PDB entry 7FNA | X-ray diffraction, 1.69 A resolution | chains A and B

# Chain A
Molecule: Pre-mRNA-splicing factor 8
Source organism: Saccharomyces cerevisiae S288C
Reference sequence: P33334 (PRP8_YEAST); residue numbers follow UniProt; this construct covers 1836-2090
Amino-acid sequence (258 residues; each row starts with the number of its first residue):
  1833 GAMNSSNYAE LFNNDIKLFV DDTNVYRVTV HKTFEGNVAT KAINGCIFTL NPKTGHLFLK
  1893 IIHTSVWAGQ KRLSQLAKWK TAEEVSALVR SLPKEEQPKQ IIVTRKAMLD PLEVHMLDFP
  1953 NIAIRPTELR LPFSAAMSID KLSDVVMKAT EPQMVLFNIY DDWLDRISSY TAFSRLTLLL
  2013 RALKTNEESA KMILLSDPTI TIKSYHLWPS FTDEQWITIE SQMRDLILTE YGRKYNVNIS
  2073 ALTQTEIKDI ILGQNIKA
Not modelled in the structure: 2070-2090
Sequence notes: expression tag (1833-1835)
UniProt features mapped onto this chain:
  - mutagenesis: Asp1853 (D1853A: Alters protein folding. Severely impaired growth. Strongly reduced growth at 35 degrees Celsius; when associated with A-1854; D1853N: Reduced growth at 30 degrees Celsius ...), Asp1854 (D1854A: Reduced growth at 30 degrees Celsius. Strongly reduced growth at 16 degrees Celsius. Strongly reduced growth at 35 degrees Celsius; when associated with A-1853 ...), Thr1855 (T1855A: Reduced growth at 30 degrees Celsius. Strongly reduced growth at 16 degrees Celsius), Thr1936 (T1936A: Reduced growth at 30 degrees Celsius. Strongly reduced growth at 16 degrees Celsius), Arg1937 (R1937K: Severely impaired growth. Reduced growth at 30 degrees Celsius. Strongly reduced growth at 16 degrees Celsius)

# Chain B
Molecule: A1 cistron-splicing factor AAR2
Source organism: Saccharomyces cerevisiae S288C
Reference sequence: P32357 (AAR2_YEAST); aligned to UniProt positions 1-317 over residues 1-317
Amino-acid sequence (308 residues; each row starts with the number of its first residue; note: 13 numbers in that range are skipped by the numbering (no residue carries them; nothing is unmodelled there); numbers below 1 keep their minus sign (Gly-3 is residue -3)):
    -3 GAMAMNTVPF TSAPIEVTIG IDQYSFNVKE NQPFHGIKDI PIGHVHVIHF QHADNSSMRY
    57 GYWFDCRMGN FYIQYDPKDG LYKMMEERDG AKFENIVHNF KERQMMVSYP KIDEDDTWYN
   117 LTEFVQMDKI RKIVRKDENQ FSYVDSSMTT VQENEL
   166 SSSSSDPAHS LNYTVINFKS REAIRPGHEM EDFLDKSYYL NTVMLQGIFK NSSNYFGELQ
   226 FAFLNAMFFG NYGSSLQWHA MIELICSSAT VPKHMLDKLD EILYYQIKTL PEQYSDILLN
   286 ERVWNICLYS SFQKNSLHNT EKIMENKYPE LL
Not modelled in the structure: -3 to 0, 166-169
Sequence notes: expression tag (-3 to 0); conflict Ser166 (Leu153 in P32357), Ser167 (Lys154 in P32357), Ser170 (Asp in P32357)
Ligand contacts: VZ3 (3-bromo-4-methoxy-N-methylbenzene-1-sulfonamide): Pro5, Phe6, Thr7, Tyr68, Gln70, Glu83, Lys88, Phe89, Ile92, Phe96
UniProt features mapped onto this chain:
  - region: Leu261 to Ile282 (Leucine-zipper)
  - modified residue: Ser253 (Phosphoserine), Thr274 (Phosphothreonine)

# Interface between chain A and chain B
Pairs across the interface (18; chain A residue first):
  Gln1907(A) - Met195(B)
  Gln1907(A) - Leu199(B)
  Leu1908(A) - Met195(B)  hydrophobic
  Trp1911(A) - Glu194(B)
  Trp1911(A) - Met195(B)  hydrophobic
  Trp1911(A) - Phe198(B)  hydrophobic
  Asp1942(A) - Lys184(B)  salt bridge
  Asp1942(A) - Phe198(B)
  Glu1945(A) - Lys184(B)  salt bridge
  Val1946(A) - Ile189(B)  hydrophobic
  Val1946(A) - Glu194(B)
  Val1946(A) - Phe198(B)  hydrophobic
  His1947(A) - Glu194(B)  salt bridge
  Leu1949(A) - Lys184(B)
  Leu1949(A) - Ser185(B)
  Leu1949(A) - Arg186(B)
  Leu1949(A) - Ile189(B)  hydrophobic
  Asp1950(A) - Arg186(B)  salt bridge

# Overview
9 residues of chain A and 8 residues of chain B are in contact, with 4 salt bridges. Among the polar pairs are
Asp1942(A)-Lys184(B), Glu1945(A)-Lys184(B) and His1947(A)-Glu194(B). Ligands of chain B: compound VZ3. UniProt
lists 5 mutagenesis sites on chain A.
Here chain A is Pre-mRNA-splicing factor 8 and chain B is A1 cistron-splicing factor AAR2, both from
Saccharomyces cerevisiae S288C. Entry 7FNA (PanDDA analysis group deposition -- Aar2/RNaseH in complex with
fragment P07A11 from the F2X-Universal Library) was determined by X-ray diffraction together with 5ST0, 5ST1,
5ST2, 5ST3, 5ST4, 5ST5 and 248 further entries from the same study.
